PDB entry 3CAG | X-ray diffraction, 1.90 A resolution | chains A and F of the 6 polymer chains in the assembly

[Chain A (and F)]
Name: Arginine repressor
From: Mycobacterium tuberculosis
Notes: fragment: C-terminal domain: Residues 92-170; chain F of this document is another copy of the same molecule, construct and numbering; everything in this record applies to it too
Reference sequence: P0A4Y8 (ARGR_MYCTU); numbering as in UniProt (aligned over 92-170)
Chain sequence (79 residues; each row starts with the number of its first residue):
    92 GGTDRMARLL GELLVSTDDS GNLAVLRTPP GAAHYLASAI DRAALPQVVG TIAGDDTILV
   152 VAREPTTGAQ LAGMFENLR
Not modelled in the structure: 92-93 (chain F: 92-94)
Residues lining bound ligands:
  - arginine (ARG), molecule 1: Pro121, Gly122, Asp146
  - arginine (ARG), molecule 2: Gly122, Ala123, Ala124, His125, Ala144, Gly145, Asp146
  - arginine (ARG), molecule 3: His125, Ala128, Ser129, Asp132, Thr142, Ile143, Ala144
  - arginine (ARG), molecule 4: Gly145, Asp146, Asp147, Thr148
Reported in the primary citation:
  - binding site for arginine: His125, Gly145, Asp146
  - conformationally variable residues (side-chain flip): His125
  - self-association interface (contacts with another copy of this molecule); pairs are residue here / residue on that copy: Gly122-Tyr126 (hydrogen bond)

[How chain A and chain F interact]
Residue-residue contacts - 16 pairs, chain A then chain F:
  Leu100(A) - Glu103(F)
  Glu103(A) - Leu100(F)
  Glu103(A) - Glu103(F)
  Leu104(A) - Tyr126(F)
  Pro121(A) - Tyr126(F)
  Gly122(A) - His125(F)
  Gly122(A) - Tyr126(F)
  Ala123(A) - Tyr126(F)  hydrophobic
  His125(A) - Gly122(F)
  Tyr126(A) - Glu103(F)
  Tyr126(A) - Leu104(F)  hydrophobic
  Tyr126(A) - Pro120(F)  hydrophobic
  Tyr126(A) - Pro121(F)
  Tyr126(A) - Gly122(F)  hydrogen bond (backbone-backbone)
  Tyr126(A) - Ala123(F)  hydrophobic
  Arg133(A) - Pro121(F)
Also at the interface, not in a pair above, chain A (11 interface residues in all): Pro120, Ser129
Also at the interface, not in a pair above, chain F (10 interface residues in all): Ser129

[Overview]
Chain A and chain F form an interface of 11 and 10 residues respectively, with 1 hydrogen bond. The
hydrogen-bonded pair Tyr126(A)-Gly122(F) is a backbone contact. Ligands of chain A: 4 copies of arginine. From
the paper: a binding site for arginine at His125(A), Gly145(A) and Asp146(A); conformational variability at
His125(A).
Chain A and chain F are both Arginine repressor (Mycobacterium tuberculosis); the structure, Crystal structure
of the oligomerization domain hexamer of the arginine repressor protein from Mycobacterium tuberculosis in
..., was determined by X-ray diffraction, deposited together with 2ZFZ and 3BUE.
